Entry 4QGX (X-ray diffraction, 1.47 A resolution); this record covers chain A.

[Chain A]
Protein: Cellular retinoic acid-binding protein 2
From: Homo sapiens
UniProt: P29373 (RABP2_HUMAN); residues 1-137 here correspond to UniProt positions 2-138 (UniProt number = residue number + 1)
Amino-acid sequence (137 residues; each row starts with the number of its first residue):
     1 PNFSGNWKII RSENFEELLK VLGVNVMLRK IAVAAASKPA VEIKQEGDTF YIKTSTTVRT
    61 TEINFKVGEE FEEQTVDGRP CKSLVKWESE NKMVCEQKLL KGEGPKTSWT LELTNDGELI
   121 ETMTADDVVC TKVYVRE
Glycans and other covalent adducts: compound LMC linked to Lys132
Differences from the reference sequence: engineered mutation Leu111 (Arg112 in P29373), Glu121 (Leu122 in P29373), Lys132 (Arg133 in P29373)
Small-molecule neighbours: LMC ((2E,4E,6E)-3-methyl-6-(1,3,3-trimethyl-1,3-dihydro-2H-indol-2-ylidene)hexa-2,4-dienal): Ile9, Ser12, Phe15, Ala32, Val33, Ala34, Ala35, Ser37, Lys38, Pro39
Curated features (UniProtKB/Swiss-Prot):
  - motif: Lys20 to Lys30 (Nuclear localization signal)
  - cross-link: Lys101 (Glycyl lysine isopeptide (Lys-Gly) (interchain with G-Cter in SUMO))

[Overview]
Covalently linked compound LMC: at Lys132.
Chain A is Cellular retinoic acid-binding protein 2 (Homo sapiens); the structure, Crystal structure of the
R132K:R111L:L121E mutant of Cellular Retinoic Acid Binding ProteinII complexed with a synthetic ..., was
determined by X-ray diffraction (same publication as 4QGV, 4QGW and 3FEP).
